PDB entry 6B9L | X-ray diffraction, 3.20 A resolution | chains E and G of the 9 polymer chains in the assembly

Chain E (and G):
Molecule: peptide 135E2, (DUG)SAYPDSVPFR
Notes: chain G of this document is another copy of the same molecule, construct and numbering; everything in this record applies to it too
Chain sequence (11 residues; numbered 1 to 621; 610 numbers in that range are skipped by the numbering (no residue carries them; nothing is unmodelled there); the number before each row is that of its first residue):
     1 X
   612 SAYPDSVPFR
Modified positions: DUG ((3-chloro-4-fluorophenoxy)acetaldehyde) at position 1
Glycans and other covalent adducts: covalent link DUG_1-Ser612

Chain E / chain G interface:
Contacting residue pairs - 6 pairs, chain E then chain G:
  DUG_1(E) - Asp616(G)
  DUG_1(E) - Ser617(G)
  Ser612(E) - DUG_1(G)
  Asp616(E) - DUG_1(G)
  Ser617(E) - DUG_1(G)
  Val618(E) - DUG_1(G)
Other interface residues (no listed pair), chain G (5 interface residues in all): Ser612, Val618

Summary:
The chain E/chain G interface involves 5 residues from each chain.
Both chains are peptide 135E2, (DUG)SAYPDSVPFR. Entry 6B9L (Crystal structure of EphA2 with peptide 135E2) was
determined by X-ray diffraction.
